PDB entry 4K1L | X-ray diffraction, 1.96 A resolution | chains C and D of the 4 polymer chains in the assembly

# Chain C (and D)
Name: Corticosteroid 11-beta-dehydrogenase isozyme 1
Source organism: Homo sapiens
Notes: EC 1.1.1.146; chain D of this document is another copy of the same molecule, construct and numbering; everything in this record applies to it too
UniProt: P28845 (DHI1_HUMAN); residue numbers follow UniProt; this construct covers 24-292
Chain sequence (286 residues; each row starts with the number of its first residue):
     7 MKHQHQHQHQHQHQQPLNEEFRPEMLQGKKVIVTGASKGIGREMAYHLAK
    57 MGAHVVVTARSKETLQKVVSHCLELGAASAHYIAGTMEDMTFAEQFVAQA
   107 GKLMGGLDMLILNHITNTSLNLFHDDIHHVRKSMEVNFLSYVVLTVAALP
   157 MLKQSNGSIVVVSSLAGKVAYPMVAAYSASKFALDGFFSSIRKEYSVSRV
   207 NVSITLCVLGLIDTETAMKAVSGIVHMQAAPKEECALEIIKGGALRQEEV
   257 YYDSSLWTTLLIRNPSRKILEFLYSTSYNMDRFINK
Not modelled in the structure: 7-20, 228-233, 290-292 (chain D: 7-19, 284-292)
Sequence notes: expression tag (7-23); engineered mutation Ser272 (Cys in P28845)
Residues lining bound ligands:
  - NADPH (NDP; NADPH dihydro-nicotinamide-adenine-dinucleotide phosphate): Gly41, Ala42, Ser43, Lys44, Gly45, Ile46, Gly47, Ala65, Arg66, Ser67, Gly91, Thr92, Met93, Glu94, Asn119, His120, Ile121, Thr122, Asn123, Val142, Tyr147, Val168, Ser169, Ser170, Tyr183, Lys187, Leu215, Gly216, Leu217, Ile218, Thr220, Thr222, Ala223
  - SFF ((4aS,8aR)-N-cyclohexyl-4a,5,6,7,8,8a-hexahydro-4,1,2-benzoxathiazin-3-amine 1,1-dioxide): Ile121, Thr124, Leu126, Ser170, Leu171, Ala172, Tyr177, Val180, Tyr183, Leu215, Gly216, Leu217, Thr222, Val227
Curated features (UniProtKB/Swiss-Prot):
  - active site: Tyr183 (Proton acceptor)
  - binding site (NADP(+)): Thr92, Met93, Asn119 to Ile121, Tyr183 to Lys187, Ile218 to Thr222
  - binding site (substrate): Ser170
  - glycosylation (N-linked (GlcNAc...) asparagine): Asn123, Asn162, Asn207
  - natural variant: Val148 (V148E: In a breast cancer sample)
  - mutagenesis: Glu25 to Glu26 (Inverted topology. Reduced Vmax; No effect on topology. Reduced Vmax; Reduced Vmax), Glu25 (E25K/Q: No effect on activity), Glu26 (E26K: No effect on activity), Lys35 to Lys36 (Complete loss of activity)

# Chain C / chain D interface
Pairs across the interface - 119 pairs, chain C then chain D:
  Met96(C) with Arg137(D)
  Leu128(C) with Glu200(D); Ser204(D)
  Phe129(C) with Val148(D), hydrophobic; Val152(D), hydrophobic; Phe193(D), hydrophobic; Ile197(D), hydrophobic; Glu200(D), hydrogen bond (backbone-side chain)
  Asp131(C) with Val152(D)
  Ile133(C) with Val149(D), hydrophobic; Val152(D), hydrophobic
  Val136(C) with Phe144(D), hydrophobic; Leu145(D), hydrophobic; Phe193(D), hydrophobic
  Arg137(C) with Met96(D); Glu141(D), salt bridge; Leu145(D)
  Met140(C) with Met140(D), hydrophobic; Phe144(D), hydrophobic
  Glu141(C) with Arg137(D), salt bridge
  Phe144(C) with Val136(D), hydrophobic; Met140(D), hydrophobic; Ala185(D), hydrophobic
  Leu145(C) with Ile133(D), hydrophobic; Val136(D), hydrophobic; Arg137(D)
  Val148(C) with Phe129(D), hydrophobic; Ile133(D), hydrophobic
  Val149(C) with Ile133(D), hydrophobic
  Val152(C) with Phe129(D), hydrophobic; His130(D); Asp131(D)
  Leu171(C) with Tyr280(D)
  Lys174(C) with Arg273(D)
  Val175(C) with Arg273(D); Leu276(D), hydrophobic; Glu277(D)
  Ala176(C) with Ser195(D); Ser196(D); Glu277(D), hydrogen bond (backbone-side chain)
  Tyr177(C) with Ser196(D), hydrogen bond (backbone-side chain); Tyr280(D)
  Pro178(C) with Ser196(D); Lys199(D); Glu200(D)
  Met179(C) with Glu200(D), hydrogen bond (backbone-side chain)
  Ala181(C) with Phe193(D); Ser196(D), hydrogen bond (backbone-side chain); Ile197(D), hydrophobic
  Ser184(C) with Gly192(D), hydrogen bond (side chain-backbone); Ser196(D), hydrogen bond
  Ala185(C) with Phe144(D), hydrophobic; Ala189(D); Phe193(D), hydrophobic
  Phe188(C) with Phe188(D); Asp191(D); Gly192(D); Arg273(D)
  Ala189(C) with Ala185(D)
  Asp191(C) with Phe188(D)
  Gly192(C) with Ser184(D), hydrogen bond (backbone-side chain); Phe188(D)
  Phe193(C) with Phe129(D), hydrophobic; Ala181(D); Ala185(D), hydrophobic
  Ser195(C) with Ala176(D)
  Ser196(C) with Ala176(D); Tyr177(D), hydrogen bond (side chain-backbone); Pro178(D); Ala181(D); Ser184(D), hydrogen bond
  Ile197(C) with Phe129(D), hydrophobic; Ala181(D), hydrophobic
  Lys199(C) with Ala176(D)
  Glu200(C) with Asn127(D); Leu128(D); Phe129(D), hydrogen bond (side chain-backbone); Pro178(D); Met179(D), hydrogen bond (side chain-backbone)
  Ser204(C) with Leu128(D)
  Gln234(C) with Ser283(D)
  Asp259(C) with Tyr280(D), hydrogen bond
  Thr264(C) with Leu276(D); Tyr280(D), hydrogen bond
  Leu267(C) with Ser272(D); Ile275(D), hydrophobic; Leu276(D), hydrophobic
  Ile268(C) with Leu276(D)
  Asn270(C) with Asn270(D), hydrogen bond
  Arg273(C) with Lys174(D); Val175(D); Phe188(D)
  Leu276(C) with Trp263(D); Leu267(D), hydrophobic
  Glu277(C) with Val175(D); Ala176(D), hydrogen bond (side chain-backbone)
  Tyr280(C) with Leu171(D); Thr264(D); Leu267(D)
  Ser283(C) with Val231(D); His232(D), hydrogen bond (backbone-backbone); Met233(D)
  Tyr284(C) with Tyr177(D), hydrophobic; Pro178(D); Met179(D), hydrophobic; Ile230(D); Val231(D), hydrophobic
  Asn285(C) with Ile230(D), hydrogen bond (backbone-backbone)
  Met286(C) with Leu128(D), hydrophobic; Pro178(D), hydrophobic; Met179(D), hydrophobic
  Arg288(C) with Ser228(D), hydrogen bond (side chain-backbone); Gly229(D); Ile230(D)
  Phe289(C) with Leu126(D); Asn127(D); Leu128(D), hydrophobic; Met179(D), hydrophobic; Ile230(D), hydrophobic
Interface residues without a listed pair, chain C (54 interface residues in all): Asn127, Val180, Ala182
Interface residues without a listed pair, chain D (59 interface residues in all): Val180, Ala182, Val203, Leu266

# Summary
54 residues of chain C and 59 residues of chain D are in contact; the contacts include 19 hydrogen bonds and 2
salt bridges. Polar pairs include Arg137(C)-Glu141(D), Phe129(C)-Glu200(D) and Ala176(C)-Glu277(D). Bound to
chain C: compound SFF and NADPH.
Chain C and chain D are both Corticosteroid 11-beta-dehydrogenase isozyme 1 (Homo sapiens); the structure,
4,4-Dioxo-5,6-dihydro-[1,4,3]oxathiazines, a novel class of 11 beta-HSD1 inhibitors for the treatment of
diabetes, was determined by X-ray diffraction together with 4K26 from the same study.
